Entry 4X65 (X-ray diffraction, 3.35 A resolution); this record covers chains A and E of the 23 polymer chains in the assembly.

Chain A:
Molecule: 16S rRNA
From: Thermus thermophilus HB8
Sequence (1522 nucleotides; numbered 0 to 1544 plus 19 insertion-coded residues; 42 numbers in that range are skipped by the numbering (no residue carries them; nothing is unmodelled there); the number before each row is that of its first residue; a row labelled like 190A-190L holds insertion residues (190A, then the next letters in order); numbering starts at 0):
     0 UUUGUUGGAG AGUUUGAUCC UGGCUCAGGG UGAACGCUGG CGGCGUGCCU AAGACAUGCA
    60 AGUCGUGCGG G
    73 CCGCGGGGUU UU
    88 ACUCCG
    95 UGGUC
   101 AGCGGCGGAC GGGUGAGUAA CGCGUGGGU
  129A G
   130 ACCUACCCGG AAGAGGGGGA CAACCCGGGG AAACUCGGGC UAAUCCCCCA UGUGGACCCG
   190 C
190A-190L CCCUUGGGGUGU
   191 GUCCAAAGGG CUUU
   216 GCCCGCUUCC GGAUGGGCCC GCGUCCCAUC AGCUAGUUGG UGGGGUAAUG GCCCACCAAG
   276 GCGACGACGG GUAGCCGGUC UGAGAGGAUG GCCGGCCACA GGGGCACUGA GACACGGGCC
   336 CCACUCCUAC GGGAGGCAGC AGUUAGGAAU CUUCCGCAAU GGGCGCAAGC CUGACGGAGC
   396 GACGCCGCUU GGAGGAAGAA GCCCUUCGGG GUGUAAACUC CUGAA
   442 CCCGGGACGA AACCCCCGAC GA
   474 GGGGACUGAC GGUACCGGG
   494 GUAAUAGCGC CGGCCAACUC CGUGCCAGCA GCCGCGGUAA UACGGAGGGC GCGAGCGUUA
   554 CCCGGAUUCA CUGGGCGUAA AGGGCGUGUA GGCGGCCUGG GGCGUCCCAU GUGAAAGACC
   614 ACGGCUCAAC CGUGGGGGAG CGUGGGAUAC GCUCAGGCUA GACGGUGGGA GAGGGUGGUG
   674 GAAUUCCCGG AGUAGCGGUG AAAUGCGCAG AUACCGGGAG GAACGCCGAU GGCGAAGGCA
   734 GCCACCUGGU CCACCCGUGA CGCUGAGGCG CGAAAGCGUG GGGAGCAAAC CGGAUUAGAU
   794 ACCCGGGUAG UCCACGCCCU AAACGAUGCG CGCUAGGUCU CUGGGUCU
   848 CCUGGGGGCC GAAGCUAACG CGUUAAGCGC GCCGCCUGGG GAGUACGGCC GCAAGGCUGA
   908 AACUCAAAGG AAUUGACGGG GGCCCGCACA AGCGGUGGAG CAUGUGGUUU AAUUCGAAGX
   968 AACGCGAAGA ACCUUACCAG GCCUUGACAU GCUAGG
 1003A G
  1004 AACCCGGGUG AAAGCCUGGG GUGCCCC
1030A-1030D GCGA
  1031 GGGGAGCCCU AGCACAGGUG CUGCAUGGCC GUCGUCAGCU CGUGCCGUGA GGUGUUGGGU
  1091 UAAGUCCCGC AACGAGCGCA ACCCCCGCCG UUAGUUGCCA GCGGUUCGGC CGGGCACUCU
  1151 AACGGGACUG CCCGCGAAA
  1171 GCGGGAGGAA GGAGGGGACG ACGUCUGGUC AGCAUGGCCC UUACGGCCUG GGCGACACAC
  1231 GUGCUACAAU GCCCACUACA AAGCGAUGCC ACCCGGCAAC GGGGAGCUAA UCGCAAAAAG
  1291 GUGGGCCCAG UUCGGAUUGG GGUCUGCAAC CCGACCCCAU GAAGCCGGAA UCGCUAGUAA
  1351 UCGCGGAUCA G
 1361A C
  1362 CAUGCCGCGG UGAAUACGUU CCCGGGCCUU GUACACACXG CCXGUXACGC CAUGGGAGCG
  1422 GGCUCUACCC GAAGUCGCCG GG
  1446 AGCCUACGGG
  1459 CAGGCGCCGA GGGUAGGGCC CGUGACUGGG GCGAAGUCGU AACAAGGUAG CUGUACCGGA
  1519 AGGUGCGGCU GGAUCCACUC CUUUCU
Unresolved in the structure: 0-4, 1534-1538
Modified / non-standard residues: PSU (pseudouridine-5'-monophosphate) at position 516, 7MG (7N-methyl-8-hydroguanosine-5'-monophosphate) at position 527, M2G (N2-dimethylguanosine-5'-monophosphate) at position 966, 5MC (5-methylcytidine-5'-monophosphate) at position 967, 2MG (2N-methylguanosine-5'-monophosphate) at position 1207, 5MC (5-methylcytidine-5'-monophosphate) at position 1400, 4OC (4n,o2'-methylcytidine-5'-monophosphate) at position 1402, 5MC (5-methylcytidine-5'-monophosphate) at position 1404, 5MC (5-methylcytidine-5'-monophosphate) at position 1407, UR3 (3-methyluridine-5'-monophoshate) at position 1498, MA6 (6N-dimethyladenosine-5'-monophoshate) at position 1518, MA6 (6N-dimethyladenosine-5'-monophoshate) at position 1519, PSU (pseudouridine-5'-monophosphate) at position 1540, PSU (pseudouridine-5'-monophosphate) at position 1541
Construct notes: conflict C1534 (A132811 in 55771382), A1535 (C132812 in 55771382)
Ion coordination: Mg2+ site 1: G6 (shared with 1 residue of chain D); Mg2+ site 2 near U12 (its only coordinating residue here); K+ site 1 near U14 (its only coordinating residue here); Mg2+ site 3 near G21 (its only coordinating residue here); Mg2+ site 4: G46, G394; Mg2+ site 5 near C48 (its only coordinating residue here); Mg2+ site 6 near A53 (its only coordinating residue here); Mg2+ site 7: G61, U62; Mg2+ site 8: G70, U98; Mg2+ site 9: U83, C1543; Mg2+ site 10 near G107 (its only coordinating residue here); Mg2+ site 11 near A109 (its only coordinating residue here); 101 more Mg2+ sites not listed; 20 more K+ sites not listed
Residues lining bound ligands:
  - paromomycin (PAR), molecule 1: G31, C47, C48, A50, A51, G52, A53, G113, U114, G115, A353, C355, A356, U358, U359, A360, G361, U365, C366
  - paromomycin (PAR), molecule 2: G567, G568, C569, G570, G575, G821, C822, C862, U863, G874, C875, C879
  - paromomycin (PAR), molecule 3: G610, A611, C613, A614, A622, C623, C624, G625, U626
  - paromomycin (PAR), molecule 4: G661, G662, A663, G664, A665, G666, G667, U740, G741, G742, U743
  - paromomycin (PAR), molecule 5: U669, G670, G671, U672, G673, G714, A715, A716, C717, C805, C806
  - paromomycin (PAR), molecule 6: 5MC_1404, G1405, U1406, 5MC_1407, A1408, C1409, G1489, C1490, G1491, A1492, A1493, G1494, U1495, C1496

Chain E:
Protein: 30S ribosomal protein S5
From: Thermus thermophilus (strain HB8 / ATCC 27634 / DSM 579)
Reference sequence: Q5SHQ5 (RS5_THET8); numbering as in UniProt (aligned over 5-155)
Amino-acid sequence (151 residues; row label = number of the first residue in the row):
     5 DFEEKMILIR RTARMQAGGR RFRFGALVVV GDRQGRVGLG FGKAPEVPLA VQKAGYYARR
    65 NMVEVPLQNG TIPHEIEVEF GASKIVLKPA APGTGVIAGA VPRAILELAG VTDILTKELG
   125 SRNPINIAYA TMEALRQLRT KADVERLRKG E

How chain A and chain E interact:
Residue-residue contacts (79; chain A residue first):
  G6(A) - Ala94(E)  base contact
  G6(A) - Ala95(E)  hydrogen bond to the base
  G6(A) - Thr98(E)  hydrogen bond to the base
  G6(A) - Leu119(E)  base contact
  G7(A) - Lys92(E)  base contact
  G7(A) - Ile101(E)  phosphate contact
  G7(A) - Thr120(E)  hydrogen bond to the sugar
  G7(A) - Lys121(E)  base contact
  A8(A) - Ile101(E)  phosphate contact
  A8(A) - Ala102(E)  hydrogen bond to the sugar
  A8(A) - Gly103(E)  sugar contact
  A8(A) - Arg107(E)  base contact
  A8(A) - Thr120(E)  sugar contact
  G9(A) - Lys121(E)  salt bridge to the phosphate
  G9(A) - Glu122(E)  hydrogen bond to the phosphate
  G9(A) - Arg126(E)  base contact
  A10(A) - Arg126(E)  phosphate contact
  G15(A) - Ala17(E)  hydrogen bond to the base
  G15(A) - Arg18(E)  base contact
  G15(A) - Met19(E)  sugar contact
  G15(A) - Arg24(E)  hydrogen bond to the sugar
  A16(A) - Thr16(E)  sugar contact
  A16(A) - Ala17(E)  hydrogen bond to the sugar
  U17(A) - Arg14(E)  hydrogen bond to the phosphate
  C18(A) - Arg14(E)  salt bridge to the phosphate
  C18(A) - Asn127(E)  hydrogen bond to the phosphate
  C18(A) - Asn130(E)  phosphate contact
  C19(A) - Ala86(E)  phosphate contact
  C19(A) - Ser125(E)  hydrogen bond to the phosphate
  C19(A) - Asn127(E)  phosphate contact
  C19(A) - Asn130(E)  hydrogen bond to the phosphate
  U20(A) - Ala86(E)  phosphate contact
  G558(A) - Lys121(E)  phosphate contact
  A559(A) - Lys121(E)  salt bridge to the phosphate
  A559(A) - Arg126(E)  salt bridge to the phosphate
  U560(A) - Leu123(E)  sugar contact
  A864(A) - Gly85(E)  phosphate contact
  U921(A) - Arg18(E)  sugar contact
  U921(A) - Met19(E)  hydrogen bond to the sugar
  G922(A) - Met19(E)  sugar contact
  G922(A) - Gln20(E)  sugar contact
  G922(A) - Ala21(E)  phosphate contact
  A923(A) - Ala21(E)  phosphate contact
  C1069(A) - Arg25(E)  hydrogen bond to the phosphate
  U1070(A) - Arg18(E)  salt bridge to the phosphate
  U1070(A) - Gln20(E)  phosphate contact
  U1070(A) - Arg25(E)  salt bridge to the phosphate
  C1071(A) - Arg27(E)  salt bridge to the phosphate
  C1071(A) - Pro49(E)  sugar contact
  G1072(A) - Pro49(E)  phosphate contact
  G1072(A) - Lys57(E)  salt bridge to the phosphate
  U1073(A) - Lys57(E)  salt bridge to the phosphate
  G1074(A) - Tyr60(E)  phosphate contact
  G1074(A) - Tyr61(E)  hydrogen bond to the phosphate
  G1077(A) - Lys47(E)  hydrogen bond to the base
  U1078(A) - Phe84(E)  sugar contact
  U1078(A) - Ile129(E)  sugar contact
  U1078(A) - Asn130(E)  hydrogen bond to the sugar
  U1078(A) - Tyr133(E)  sugar contact
  G1079(A) - Arg14(E)  hydrogen bond to the phosphate
  G1079(A) - Phe45(E)  phosphate contact
  G1079(A) - Tyr133(E)  phosphate contact
  A1080(A) - Arg14(E)  salt bridge to the phosphate
  A1080(A) - Thr16(E)  hydrogen bond to the phosphate
  A1080(A) - Ala17(E)  sugar contact
  A1080(A) - Phe45(E)  phosphate contact
  A1080(A) - Lys47(E)  phosphate contact
  G1081(A) - Thr16(E)  hydrogen bond to the phosphate
  G1081(A) - Ala17(E)  phosphate contact
  G1081(A) - Arg18(E)  phosphate contact
  G1081(A) - Arg27(E)  phosphate contact
  C1192(A) - Arg25(E)  hydrogen bond to the base
  G1193(A) - Gly22(E)  sugar contact
  U1194(A) - Gly22(E)  sugar contact
  A1396(A) - Met19(E)  base contact
  C1397(A) - Arg24(E)  salt bridge to the phosphate
  A1398(A) - Gln20(E)  base contact
  A1398(A) - Gly22(E)  base contact
  A1398(A) - Gly23(E)  base contact
Other interface residues (no listed pair), chain A (37 interface residues in all): U5, U863
Other interface residues (no listed pair), chain E (43 interface residues in all): Glu83, Ser87, Gly124

Summary:
The interface between chain A and chain E involves 37 residues on one side and 43 on the other; the contacts
include 21 hydrogen bonds and 11 salt bridges. Polar pairs include G6(A)-Ala95(E), G6(A)-Thr98(E) and
G15(A)-Ala17(E). Bound to chain A: 6 copies of paromomycin.
Chain A is 16S rRNA (Thermus thermophilus HB8) and chain E is 30S ribosomal protein S5 (Thermus thermophilus
(strain HB8 / ATCC 27634 / DSM 579)); the structure, Crystal Structure of 30S ribosomal subunit from Thermus
thermophilus, was determined by X-ray diffraction, deposited together with 4X62, 4X64 and 4X66.
